Entry 4KHY (X-ray diffraction, 2.25 A resolution); this record covers chains A and P of the 3 polymer chains in the assembly.

Chain A:
Name: DNA polymerase
Source organism: Enterobacteria phage RB69
Notes: EC 2.7.7.7
UniProtKB: Q38087 (DPOL_BPR69); numbering as in UniProt (aligned over 1-903)
Sequence (903 residues; each row starts with the number of its first residue):
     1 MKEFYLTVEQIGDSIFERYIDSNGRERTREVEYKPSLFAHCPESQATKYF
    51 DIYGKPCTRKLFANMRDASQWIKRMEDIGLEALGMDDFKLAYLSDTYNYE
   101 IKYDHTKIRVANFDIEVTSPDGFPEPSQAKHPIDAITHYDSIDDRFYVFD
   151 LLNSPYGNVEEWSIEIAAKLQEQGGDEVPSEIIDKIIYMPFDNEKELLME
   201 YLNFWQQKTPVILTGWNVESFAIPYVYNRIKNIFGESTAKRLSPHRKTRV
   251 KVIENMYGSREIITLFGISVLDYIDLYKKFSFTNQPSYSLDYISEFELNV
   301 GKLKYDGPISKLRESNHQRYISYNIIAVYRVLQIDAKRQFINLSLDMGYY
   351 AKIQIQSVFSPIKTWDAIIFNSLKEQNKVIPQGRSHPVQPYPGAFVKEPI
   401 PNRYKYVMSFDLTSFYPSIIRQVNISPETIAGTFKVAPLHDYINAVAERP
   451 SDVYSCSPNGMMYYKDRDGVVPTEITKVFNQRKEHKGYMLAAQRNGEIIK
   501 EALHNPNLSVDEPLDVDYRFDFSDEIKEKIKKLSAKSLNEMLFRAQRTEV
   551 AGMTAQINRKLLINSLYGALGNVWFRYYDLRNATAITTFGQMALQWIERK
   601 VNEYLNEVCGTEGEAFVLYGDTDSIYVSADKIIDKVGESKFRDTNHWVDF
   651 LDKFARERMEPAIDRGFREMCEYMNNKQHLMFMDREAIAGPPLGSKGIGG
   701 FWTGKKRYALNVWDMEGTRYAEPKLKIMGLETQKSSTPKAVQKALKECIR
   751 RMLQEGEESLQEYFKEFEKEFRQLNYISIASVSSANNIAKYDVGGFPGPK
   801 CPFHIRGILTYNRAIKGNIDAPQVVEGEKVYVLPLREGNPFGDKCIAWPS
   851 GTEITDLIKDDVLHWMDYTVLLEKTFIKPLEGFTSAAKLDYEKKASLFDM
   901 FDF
Unresolved in the structure: 256-258, 903
Differences from the reference sequence: engineered mutation Ala222 (Asp in Q38087), Ala327 (Asp in Q38087), Phe415 (Leu in Q38087)
Metal / ion sites: Na+ site 1 near Ile115 (its only coordinating residue here); Na+ site 2: Glu172, Glu177; Ca2+ site 1: Asp192, Glu196; Na+ site 3 near Asn232 (its only coordinating residue here); Ca2+ site 2: Asp411, Leu412, Asp623 (together with dTTP); Na+ site 4: Asp411, Asp623 (together with dTTP); Ca2+ site 3: Asn505, Asn507, Lys531; Ca2+ site 4: Glu660, Asp684; Ca2+ site 5 near Glu716 (its only coordinating residue here)
Residues lining bound ligands: dTTP (TTP): Asp411, Leu412, Thr413, Ser414, Phe415, Tyr416, Pro417, Arg482, Lys486, Lys560, Asn564, Tyr567, Thr622, Asp623
Swiss-Prot annotation at these positions:
  - region: Thr248 to Thr264 (Beta hairpin), Lys705 to Tyr708 (Binding of DNA in B-conformation), Leu897 to Phe903 (Interaction with the polymerase clamp)
  - binding site (Mg(2+)): Asp114, Glu116, Asp411, Leu412, Asp623
  - binding site (substrate): Ser414, Tyr416, Arg482, Lys560
  - site: Asp621 (Optimization of metal coordination by the polymerase active site), Lys706 (Optimization of metal coordination by the polymerase active site), Asp714 (Essential for viral replication)
  - mutagenesis: Leu561 (L561A: No effect on the ability to recognize damaged DNA. Increase in probability of nucleotide incorporation), Ser565 (S565G: Increased incorporation efficiency of correct dNMPs; when associated with A-567), Tyr567 (Y567A: Inserts both dCMP and dAMP opposite 8-oxoG rapidly and with equal efficiency. 100-fold increase of dAMP and dGMP when situated opposite guanidinohydantoin ...), Asp621 (D621A: Drastic decrease in the efficiency of incorporation of dGMP), Lys706 (K706A: Almost complete loss of polymerase activity), Asp714 (D714A: Complete loss of viral replication)
From the paper describing this entry:
  - mutagenesis - L415F (14-fold): increased catalytic activity on two consecutive ribonucleotides

Chain P:
Molecule: 14-nt DNA strand
Sequence (14 nucleotides; each row starts with the number of its first residue):
   102 GCGGACTGCTTACC

Chain A / chain P interface:
Residue-residue contacts (30; chain A residue first):
  Asn284(A) with DT112(P), sugar contact; DA113(P), hydrogen bond to the phosphate
  Asp621(A) with DC115(P), sugar contact
  Thr622(A) with DC115(P), sugar contact
  Lys706(A) with DC114(P), hydrogen bond to the base
  Tyr708(A) with DC115(P), hydrogen bond to the phosphate
  Met728(A) with DC114(P), phosphate contact; DC115(P), phosphate contact
  Gly729(A) with DA113(P), phosphate contact; DC114(P), hydrogen bond to the phosphate
  Gln733(A) with DA113(P), phosphate contact; DC114(P), phosphate contact
  Lys734(A) with DT112(P), sugar contact; DA113(P), phosphate contact
  Ser735(A) with DT112(P), phosphate contact; DA113(P), hydrogen bond to the phosphate
  Ser736(A) with DT112(P), sugar contact
  Ser783(A) with DT111(P), sugar contact; DT112(P), phosphate contact
  Ser784(A) with DT111(P), phosphate contact; DT112(P), hydrogen bond to the phosphate
  Asn786(A) with DT111(P), hydrogen bond to the phosphate
  Lys790(A) with DC110(P), salt bridge to the phosphate
  Tyr791(A) with DG109(P), hydrogen bond to the phosphate; DC110(P), hydrogen bond to the phosphate
  Lys800(A) with DT108(P), hydrogen bond to the base; DG109(P), sugar contact
  Pro802(A) with DC110(P), sugar contact
  His804(A) with DC110(P), phosphate contact; DT111(P), salt bridge to the phosphate
Interface residues without a listed pair, chain A (26 interface residues in all): Asp623, Tyr626, Ile727, Val782, Ala785, Asn787, Lys829

Overview:
26 residues of chain A and 8 residues of chain P are in contact; the contacts include 10 hydrogen bonds and 2
salt bridges. Polar contacts include Lys706(A)-DC114(P), Lys800(A)-DT108(P) and Asn284(A)-DA113(P). Bound to
chain A: dTTP. From the paper: L415F of chain A increases catalytic activity on two consecutive
ribonucleotides.
Chain A is DNA polymerase (Enterobacteria phage RB69) and chain P is a 14-nt DNA strand; the structure,
Ternary complex of rb69 mutant L415F with ribonucleotide at -3 position, was determined by X-ray diffraction
(same publication as 4KHQ, 4KHS, 4KHU, 4KHW, 4KI4 and 4KI6).
